Entry 4BE2 (X-ray diffraction, 2.38 A resolution); this record covers chains A and D of the 4 polymer chains in the assembly.

== Chain A ==
Name: Pfv integrase
Organism: Human spumaretrovirus
Notes: EC 2.7.7.-
Reference sequence: P14350 (POL_FOAMV); residues 1-392 here correspond to UniProt positions 752-1143 (UniProt number = residue number + 751)
Amino-acid sequence (395 residues; row label = number of the first residue in the row; numbers below 1 keep their minus sign (Gly-2 is residue -2)):
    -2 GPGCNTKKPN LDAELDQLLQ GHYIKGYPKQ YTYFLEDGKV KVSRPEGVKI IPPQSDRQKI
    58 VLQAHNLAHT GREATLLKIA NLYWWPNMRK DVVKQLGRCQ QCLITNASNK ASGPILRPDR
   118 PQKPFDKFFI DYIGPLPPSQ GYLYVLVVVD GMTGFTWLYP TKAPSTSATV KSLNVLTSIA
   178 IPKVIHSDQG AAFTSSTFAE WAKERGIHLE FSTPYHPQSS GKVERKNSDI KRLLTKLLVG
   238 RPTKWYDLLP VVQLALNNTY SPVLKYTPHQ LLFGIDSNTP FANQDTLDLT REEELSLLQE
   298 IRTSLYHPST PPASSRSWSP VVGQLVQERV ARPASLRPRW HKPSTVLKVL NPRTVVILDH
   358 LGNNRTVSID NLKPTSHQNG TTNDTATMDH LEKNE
Not modelled in the structure: -2 to 7, 376-392
Sequence notes: expression tag (-2 to 0); variant Ser217 (Gly968 in P14350), Gly218 (Ser969 in P14350)
Ion coordination: Zn2+: His62, His66, Cys96, Cys99; Mg2+ site 1: Asp128, Asp185 (together with XZ-259); Mg2+ site 2: Asp128, Glu221 (together with XZ-259)
Residues lining bound ligands:
  - XZ-259: Asp128, Tyr129, Asp185, Tyr212, Pro214, Gln215, Glu221
  - XZ-259 (XZ2; 2-(3-chloro-4-fluorobenzyl)-6,7-dihydroxy-N,N-dimethyl-1-oxo-2,3-dihydro-1H-isoindole-4-sulfonamide): Asp128, Tyr129, Asp185, Tyr212, Pro214, Gln215, Glu221
Swiss-Prot annotation at these positions:
  - binding site (Mg(2+)): Asp123, Asp185
What the authors report for this chain:
  - binding site for XZ-259: Tyr212, Pro214, Gln215, Glu221
  - catalytic residues: Asp128, Asp185, Glu221

== Chain D ==
Molecule: 17-nt DNA strand
Sequence (17 nucleotides; row label = number of the first residue in the row):
     1 TGCGAAATTC CATGACA

== Chain A / chain D interface ==
Contacting residue pairs - 8 pairs, chain A then chain D:
  Glu221(A) with DC16(D), sugar contact
  Arg222(A) with DG14(D), base contact; DA15(D), base contact; DC16(D), base contact
  Asn224(A) with DC16(D), phosphate contact
  Ser225(A) with DC16(D), sugar contact
  Lys228(A) with DA17(D), salt bridge to the phosphate
  Lys262(A) with DT9(D), salt bridge to the phosphate
Also at the interface, not in a pair above, chain A (9 interface residues in all): Tyr129, Ile130, Gly131

== Summary ==
The interface between chain A and chain D involves 9 residues on one side and 5 on the other, with 2 salt
bridges. Among the polar pairs are Lys228(A)-DA17(D) and Lys262(A)-DT9(D). Ligands of chain A: XZ-259. The
paper reports catalytic residues Asp128(A), Asp185(A) and Glu221(A); a binding site for XZ-259 at Tyr212(A),
Pro214(A) and Gln215(A) among others.
Here chain A is Pfv integrase (Human spumaretrovirus) and chain D is a 17-nt DNA strand. Entry 4BE2 (PFV
intasome with inhibitor XZ-259) was determined by X-ray diffraction (same publication as 4BDY, 4BDZ, 4BE0 and
4BE1).
